PDB entry 3B3I | X-ray diffraction, 1.86 A resolution | chains A and B of the 3 polymer chains in the assembly

Chain A:
Name: HLA class I histocompatibility antigen, B-27 alpha chain
Source organism: Homo sapiens
Notes: fragment: extracelluar domain, residues 25-300
UniProt: P03989 (1B27_HUMAN); residues 1-276 here correspond to UniProt positions 25-300 (UniProt number = residue number + 24)
Sequence (276 residues; numbered 1 to 276; the number before each row is that of its first residue):
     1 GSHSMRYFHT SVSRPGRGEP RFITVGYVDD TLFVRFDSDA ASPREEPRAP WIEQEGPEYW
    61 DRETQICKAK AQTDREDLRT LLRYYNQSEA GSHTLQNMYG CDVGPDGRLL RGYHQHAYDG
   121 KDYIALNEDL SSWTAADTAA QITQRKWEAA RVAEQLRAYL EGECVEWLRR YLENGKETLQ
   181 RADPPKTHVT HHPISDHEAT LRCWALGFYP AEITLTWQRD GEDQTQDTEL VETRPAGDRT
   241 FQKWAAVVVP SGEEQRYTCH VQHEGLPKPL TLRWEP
Disulfide bonds: C101-C164, C203-C259
Sequence notes: variant H116 (Asp140 in P03989)

Chain B:
Name: Beta-2-microglobulin
Source organism: Homo sapiens
UniProt: P61769 (B2MG_HUMAN); residues 1-99 here correspond to UniProt positions 21-119 (UniProt number = residue number + 20)
Sequence (100 residues; numbered 0 to 99; the number before each row is that of its first residue; numbering starts at 0):
     0 MIQRTPKIQV YSRHPAENGK SNFLNCYVSG FHPSDIEVDL LKNGERIEKV EHSDLSFSKD
    60 WSFYLLYYTE FTPTEKDEYA CRVNHVTLSQ PKIVKWDRDM
Disulfide bonds: C25-C80
Sequence notes: initiating methionine (0)
UniProt features mapped onto this chain:
  - modified residue: Q2 (Pyrrolidone carboxylic acid)
  - glycosylation: I1 (N-linked (Glc) (glycation) isoleucine), K19 (N-linked (Glc) (glycation) lysine), K41 (N-linked (Glc) (glycation) lysine), K48 (N-linked (Glc) (glycation) lysine), K58 (N-linked (Glc) (glycation) lysine), K91 (N-linked (Glc) (glycation) lysine), K94 (N-linked (Glc) (glycation) lysine)

How chain A and chain B interact:
Pairs across the interface (57):
  F8(A) with S55(B); F56(B), hydrophobic
  H9(A) with F56(B)
  T10(A) with L54(B); F56(B); F62(B)
  V12(A) with S33(B)
  I23(A) with L54(B)
  V25(A) with D53(B); L54(B); S55(B)
  Y27(A) with S55(B); Y63(B), hydrogen bond
  R35(A) with D53(B), salt bridge
  S92(A) with M0(B)
  H93(A) with M0(B)
  T94(A) with F62(B)
  Q96(A) with H31(B), hydrogen bond; F56(B); W60(B), hydrogen bond (side chain-backbone); F62(B)
  N97(A) with F56(B)
  Q115(A) with W60(B)
  H116(A) with W60(B)
  A117(A) with W60(B), hydrophobic
  D119(A) with M0(B); I1(B); H31(B)
  G120(A) with I1(B); H31(B)
  K121(A) with I1(B)
  D122(A) with W60(B), hydrogen bond
  H192(A) with D98(B)
  R202(A) with D98(B), hydrogen bond (side chain-backbone)
  W204(A) with D98(B); M99(B)
  V231(A) with Q8(B)
  E232(A) with K6(B), salt bridge; Q8(B), hydrogen bond (backbone-side chain); Y26(B); S28(B), hydrogen bond
  T233(A) with Y26(B)
  R234(A) with Q8(B), hydrogen bond; Y10(B); M99(B), hydrogen bond (side chain-backbone)
  P235(A) with Y10(B), hydrogen bond (backbone-side chain); N24(B); Y26(B); L65(B), hydrophobic
  A236(A) with R12(B), hydrogen bond (backbone-side chain); N24(B), hydrogen bond (backbone-side chain)
  G237(A) with R12(B), hydrogen bond (backbone-side chain)
  D238(A) with R12(B)
  Q242(A) with Y10(B); S11(B), hydrogen bond (side chain-backbone); R12(B), hydrogen bond (side chain-backbone)
  W244(A) with M99(B), hydrogen bond (side chain-backbone)
Also at the interface, not in a pair above, chain A (35 interface residues in all): R48, M98
Also at the interface, not in a pair above, chain B (24 interface residues in all): R3, H13

Overview:
Chain A and chain B form an interface of 35 and 24 residues respectively, with 16 hydrogen bonds and 2 salt
bridges. Among the polar pairs are R35(A)-D53(B), E232(A)-K6(B) and Y27(A)-Y63(B).
Chain A is HLA class I histocompatibility antigen, B-27 alpha chain and chain B is Beta-2-microglobulin, both
from Homo sapiens; the structure, Citrullination-dependent differential presentation of a self-peptide by
HLA-B27 subtypes, was determined by X-ray diffraction, deposited together with 3B6S.
